Entry 4HHB (X-ray diffraction, 1.74 A resolution); this record covers chains A and B of the 4 polymer chains in the assembly.

Chain A:
Protein: Hemoglobin subunit alpha
Organism: Homo sapiens
Reference sequence: P69905 (HBA_HUMAN); residues 1-141 here correspond to UniProt positions 2-142 (UniProt number = residue number + 1)
Chain sequence (141 residues; row label = number of the first residue in the row):
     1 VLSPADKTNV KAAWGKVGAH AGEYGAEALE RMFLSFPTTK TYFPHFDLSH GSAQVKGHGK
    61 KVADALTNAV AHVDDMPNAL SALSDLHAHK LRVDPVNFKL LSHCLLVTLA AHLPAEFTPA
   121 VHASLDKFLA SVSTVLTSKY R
Ion coordination: heme Fe near His-87 (its only coordinating residue here)
Small-molecule neighbours: heme (HEM): Met-32, Thr-39, Tyr-42, Phe-43, His-45, Phe-46, His-58, Lys-61, Val-62, Ala-65, Leu-66, Leu-83, Leu-86, His-87, Leu-91, Val-93, Asn-97, Phe-98, Leu-101, Val-132, Leu-136
Swiss-Prot annotation at these positions:
  - binding site (O2): His-58
  - binding site (heme b): His-87
  - site: Thr-8, Asn-9 (Microbial infection: Cleavage), Lys-11 (Not glycated), Ala-13, Trp-14 (Microbial infection: Cleavage), Tyr-24, Gly-25 (Microbial infection: Cleavage), Leu-29, Glu-30 (Microbial infection: Cleavage), His-45, Phe-46 (Microbial infection: Cleavage), Asp-47, Leu-48 (Microbial infection: Cleavage), Ser-52, Ala-53 (Microbial infection: Cleavage), Val-55, Lys-56 (Microbial infection: Cleavage), Lys-56 (Not glycated), Gly-59, Lys-60 (Microbial infection: Cleavage), Lys-60 (Not glycated), Lys-90 (Not glycated), Leu-91, Arg-92 (Microbial infection: Cleavage), Lys-99 (Not glycated), Leu-106, Val-107 (Microbial infection: Cleavage), Thr-108, Leu-109 (Microbial infection: Cleavage), Val-121, His-122 (Microbial infection: Cleavage), Ser-133, Thr-134 (Microbial infection: Cleavage)
  - modified residue: Ser-3 (Phosphoserine), Lys-7 (N6-succinyllysine), Thr-8 (Phosphothreonine), Lys-11 (N6-succinyllysine), Lys-16 (N6-acetyllysine), Tyr-24 (Phosphotyrosine), Ser-35 (Phosphoserine), Lys-40 (N6-succinyllysine), Ser-49 (Phosphoserine), Ser-102 (Phosphoserine), Thr-108 (Phosphothreonine), Ser-124 (Phosphoserine), Ser-131 (Phosphoserine), Thr-134 (Phosphothreonine), Thr-137 (Phosphothreonine), Ser-138 (Phosphoserine)
  - glycosylation (N-linked (Glc) (glycation) lysine): Lys-7, Lys-16, Lys-40, Lys-61

Chain B:
Protein: Hemoglobin subunit beta
Organism: Homo sapiens
Reference sequence: P68871 (HBB_HUMAN); residues 1-146 here correspond to UniProt positions 2-147 (UniProt number = residue number + 1)
Chain sequence (146 residues; numbered 1 to 146; the number before each row is that of its first residue):
     1 VHLTPEEKSA VTALWGKVNV DEVGGEALGR LLVVYPWTQR FFESFGDLST PDAVMGNPKV
    61 KAHGKKVLGA FSDGLAHLDN LKGTFATLSE LHCDKLHVDP ENFRLLGNVL VCVLAHHFGK
   121 EFTPPVQAAY QKVVAGVANA LAHKYH
Ion coordination: heme Fe near His-92 (its only coordinating residue here)
Small-molecule neighbours: heme (HEM): Leu-31, Thr-38, Phe-41, Phe-42, His-63, Lys-66, Val-67, Ala-70, Phe-71, Phe-85, Leu-88, Leu-91, His-92, Leu-96, Val-98, Asn-102, Phe-103, Leu-106, Val-137, Leu-141
Swiss-Prot annotation at these positions:
  - binding site ((2R)-2,3-bisphosphoglycerate): Val-1, His-2, Lys-82, His-143
  - binding site (heme b): His-63, His-92
  - site: Glu-7, Lys-8 (Microbial infection: Cleavage), Gly-25, Glu-26 (Microbial infection: Cleavage), Gly-29, Arg-30 (Microbial infection: Cleavage), Tyr-35, Pro-36 (Microbial infection: Cleavage), Trp-37, Thr-38 (Microbial infection: Cleavage), Phe-45, Gly-46 (Microbial infection: Cleavage), Asp-52, Ala-53 (Microbial infection: Cleavage), Gly-56, Asn-57 (Microbial infection: Cleavage), Lys-59 (Not glycated), Phe-71, Ser-72 (Microbial infection: Cleavage), Gly-74, Leu-75 (Microbial infection: Cleavage), Lys-82 (Not glycated), Thr-84, Phe-85 (Microbial infection: Cleavage), His-92, Cys-93 (Microbial infection: Cleavage), Lys-95 (Not glycated), Arg-104, Leu-105 (Microbial infection: Cleavage), Leu-110, Val-111 (Microbial infection: Cleavage), Gly-119, Lys-120 (Microbial infection: Cleavage), Phe-122, Thr-123 (Microbial infection: Cleavage), Ala-128, Ala-129 (Microbial infection: Cleavage) and 2 more in UniProt
  - modified residue: Val-1 (N-acetylvaline), Ser-9 (Phosphoserine), Thr-12 (Phosphothreonine), Ser-44 (Phosphoserine), Thr-50 (Phosphothreonine), Lys-59 (N6-acetyllysine), Lys-82 (N6-acetyllysine), Thr-87 (Phosphothreonine), Cys-93 (S-nitrosocysteine), Lys-144 (N6-acetyllysine)
  - glycosylation: Val-1 (N-linked (Glc) (glycation) valine), Lys-8 (N-linked (Glc) (glycation) lysine), Lys-17 (N-linked (Glc) (glycation) lysine), Lys-66 (N-linked (Glc) (glycation) lysine), Lys-120 (N-linked (Glc) (glycation) lysine), Lys-144 (N-linked (Glc) (glycation) lysine)

Interface between chain A and chain B:
Contacting residue pairs (33):
  Arg-31(A) with Phe-122(B), hydrogen bond (side chain-backbone); Thr-123(B); Pro-124(B); Gln-127(B), hydrogen bond
  Leu-34(A) with Pro-124(B), hydrophobic; Ala-128(B)
  Ser-35(A) with Gln-127(B); Ala-128(B); Gln-131(B)
  Phe-36(A) with Gln-131(B)
  His-103(A) with Asn-108(B); Gln-131(B), hydrogen bond
  Val-107(A) with Val-111(B), hydrophobic; Ala-115(B); Gln-127(B)
  Ala-110(A) with Cys-112(B); Ala-115(B); His-116(B)
  Ala-111(A) with Ala-115(B); Gly-119(B)
  Pro-114(A) with His-116(B), hydrogen bond (backbone-side chain)
  Phe-117(A) with Arg-30(B), hydrogen bond (backbone-side chain); His-116(B)
  Thr-118(A) with Arg-30(B)
  Pro-119(A) with Arg-30(B); Val-33(B); Met-55(B), hydrophobic
  His-122(A) with Arg-30(B), hydrogen bond; Val-34(B); Cys-112(B)
  Ala-123(A) with Val-34(B), hydrophobic
  Asp-126(A) with Val-34(B); Tyr-35(B), hydrogen bond
Interface residues without a listed pair, chain A (20 interface residues in all): Glu-30, Cys-104, Leu-106, Leu-113, Ala-120
Interface residues without a listed pair, chain B (21 interface residues in all): Pro-51, Val-109, Lys-120, Pro-125

In short:
20 residues of chain A face 21 of chain B across their interface, with 7 hydrogen bonds. Polar pairs include
Arg-31(A)/Phe-122(B), Arg-31(A)/Gln-127(B) and His-103(A)/Gln-131(B). Bound to chain A: heme. Chain B binds
heme.
Here chain A is Hemoglobin subunit alpha and chain B is Hemoglobin subunit beta, both from Homo sapiens. Entry
4HHB (The crystal structure of human deoxyhaemoglobin at 1.74 angstroms resolution) was determined by X-ray
diffraction, deposited together with 2HHB and 3HHB.
